7NOZ - chains C and D of the 6 polymer chains in the assembly; structure by X-ray diffraction, 3.90 A resolution.

Chain C:
Name: Properdin
From: Homo sapiens
UniProt: P27918 (PROP_HUMAN); residues 28-190 here = UniProt positions 28-190
Chain sequence (163 residues; row label = number of the first residue in the row):
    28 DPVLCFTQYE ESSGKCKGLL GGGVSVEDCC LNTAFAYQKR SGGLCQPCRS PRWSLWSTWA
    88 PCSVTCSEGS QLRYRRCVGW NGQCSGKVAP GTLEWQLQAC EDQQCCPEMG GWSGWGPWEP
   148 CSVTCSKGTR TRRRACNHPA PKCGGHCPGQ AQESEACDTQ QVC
Disulfide bonds: Cys32-Cys56, Cys43-Cys72, Cys57-Cys75, Cys89-Cys127, Cys93-Cys133, Cys104-Cys111, Cys132-Cys170, Cys148-Cys184, Cys152-Cys190, Cys163-Cys174
Glycans and other covalent adducts: alpha-D-mannopyranose (MAN) linked to Trp83, Trp86, Trp145; glycan linked to Thr92, Thr151
Swiss-Prot annotation at these positions:
  - glycosylation: Trp83 (C-linked (Man) tryptophan), Trp86 (C-linked (Man) tryptophan), Thr92 (O-linked (Fuc...) threonine), Trp139 (C-linked (Man) tryptophan), Trp142 (C-linked (Man) tryptophan), Trp145 (C-linked (Man) tryptophan), Thr151 (O-linked (Fuc...) threonine)

Chain D:
Name: Properdin
From: Homo sapiens
UniProt: P27918 (PROP_HUMAN); residues 255-461 here = UniProt positions 255-461
Chain sequence (207 residues; row label = number of the first residue in the row):
   255 GVAGGWGPWG PVSPCPVTCG LGQTMEQRTC NHPVPQHGGP FCAGDATRTH ICNTAVPCPV
   315 DGEWDSWGEW SPCIRRNMKS ISCQEIPGQQ SRGRTCRGRK FDGHRCAGQQ QDIRHCYSIQ
   375 HCPLKGSWSE WSTWGLCMPP CGPNPTRARQ RLCTPLLPKY PPTVSMVEGQ GEKNVTFWGR
   435 PLPRCEELQG QKLVVEEKRP CLHVPAC
Sequence notes: conflict Gly255 (Pro in P27918)
Disulfide bonds: Cys269-Cys306, Cys273-Cys312, Cys284-Cys296, Cys327-Cys370, Cys337-Cys376, Cys350-Cys360, Cys391-Cys455, Cys395-Cys461, Cys407-Cys439
Glycans and other covalent adducts: glycan linked to Thr272; alpha-D-mannopyranose (MAN) linked to Trp321, Trp324, Trp382; N-acetylglucosamine (NAG) linked to Asn428
Swiss-Prot annotation at these positions:
  - region: Arg351 to Arg359 (Interaction with Complement C3 beta chain)
  - glycosylation: Trp260 (C-linked (Man) tryptophan), Trp263 (C-linked (Man) tryptophan), Thr272 (O-linked (Fuc...) threonine), Trp321 (C-linked (Man) tryptophan), Trp324 (C-linked (Man) tryptophan), Trp382 (C-linked (Man) tryptophan), Trp385 (C-linked (Man) tryptophan), Trp388 (C-linked (Man) tryptophan), Asn428 (N-linked (GlcNAc...) (complex) asparagine)

Interface between chain C and chain D:
Residue-residue contacts - 30 pairs, chain C then chain D:
  Leu47(C) with Gln277(D), hydrogen bond (backbone-side chain)
  Gly48(C) with Ile305(D)
  Asp55(C) with Leu275(D); Asn307(D)
  Cys56(C) with Leu275(D), hydrophobic
  Leu58(C) with Gly274(D); Thr308(D); Pro311(D), hydrophobic; Cys312(D), hydrogen bond (backbone-backbone)
  Thr60(C) with Val314(D)
  Phe62(C) with Leu275(D)
  Ser90(C) with His457(D), hydrogen bond (side chain-backbone)
  Val91(C) with His457(D)
  Glu95(C) with Arg453(D), salt bridge; Leu456(D); His457(D)
  Gly96(C) with Leu456(D)
  Ser97(C) with Leu456(D), hydrogen bond (side chain-backbone); His457(D)
  Leu99(C) with Pro459(D), hydrophobic; Ala460(D); Cys461(D), hydrophobic
  Trp122(C) with Pro394(D)
  Gln123(C) with Leu390(D)
  Leu124(C) with Leu390(D); Cys391(D), hydrogen bond (backbone-backbone); Val458(D), hydrophobic; Pro459(D)
  Gln125(C) with Leu390(D)
  Ala126(C) with Arg401(D)
Also at the interface, not in a pair above, chain C (23 interface residues in all): Cys32, Gly49, Val51, Asn59, Arg76
Also at the interface, not in a pair above, chain D (26 interface residues in all): Gly276, Glu317, Cys395, Pro399, Pro454, Cys455

Summary:
The interface between chain C and chain D involves 23 residues on one side and 26 on the other, with 5
hydrogen bonds and 1 salt bridge. Among the polar pairs are Glu95(C)-Arg453(D), Leu47(C)-Gln277(D) and
Ser90(C)-His457(D). Covalently linked alpha-D-mannopyranose: at Trp83(C), Trp86(C) and Trp145(C).
Here chain C is Properdin and chain D is Properdin, both from Homo sapiens. Entry 7NOZ (Structure of the
nanobody stablized properdin bound alternative pathway proconvertase C3b:FB:FP) was determined by X-ray
diffraction.
